3NL3 - chains A and F of the 6 polymer chains in the assembly; structure by X-ray diffraction, 3.01 A resolution.

== Chain A (and F) ==
Protein: Thiamine biosynthetic bifunctional enzyme
From: Candida glabrata
Notes: EC 2.5.1.3, 2.7.1.50; chain F of this document is another copy of the same molecule, construct and numbering; everything in this record applies to it too
UniProtKB: Q6FV03 (Q6FV03_CANGA); residues 1-540 here = UniProt positions 1-540
Chain sequence (540 residues; row label = number of the first residue in the row):
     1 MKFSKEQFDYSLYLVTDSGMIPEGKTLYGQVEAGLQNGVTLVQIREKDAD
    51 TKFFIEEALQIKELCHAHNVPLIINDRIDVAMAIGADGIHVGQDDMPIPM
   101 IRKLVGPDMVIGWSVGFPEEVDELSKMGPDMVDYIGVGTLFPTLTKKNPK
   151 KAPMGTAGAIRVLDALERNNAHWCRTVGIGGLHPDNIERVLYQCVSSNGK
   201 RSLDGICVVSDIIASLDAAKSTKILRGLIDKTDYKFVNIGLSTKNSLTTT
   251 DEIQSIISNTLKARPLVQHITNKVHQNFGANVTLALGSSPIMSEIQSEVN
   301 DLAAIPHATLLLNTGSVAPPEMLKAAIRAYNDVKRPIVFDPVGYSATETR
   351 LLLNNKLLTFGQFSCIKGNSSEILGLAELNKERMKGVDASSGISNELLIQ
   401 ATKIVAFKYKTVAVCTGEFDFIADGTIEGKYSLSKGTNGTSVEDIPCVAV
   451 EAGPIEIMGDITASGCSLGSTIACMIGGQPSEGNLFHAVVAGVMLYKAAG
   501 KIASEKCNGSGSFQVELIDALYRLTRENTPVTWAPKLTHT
Disordered / not traced: 1, 47, 149, 380-393, 455-464 (chain F: 1, 40, 46-48, 147-154, 380-393, 438-439, 456-464)
Ion coordination: Mg2+ site 1 near Thr51 (its only coordinating residue here); Mg2+ site 2: Asp76, Asp95 (shared with 1 residue of chain C); Mg2+ site 3: Pro341, Glu372; Mg2+ site 4 near Asp424 (its only coordinating residue here)
Residues lining bound ligands: thiamin phosphate (TPS): Tyr13, Val15, Gln43, Arg45, Asn75, His90, Ser114, Tyr134, Gly136, Thr139, Thr143, Thr145, Lys146, Val177, Ile179, Gly180, Gly181, Leu182, Cys207, Val208, Val209, Ser210, Asp211
What the authors report for this chain:
  - Mg2+ coordination: Thr51, Asp76, Asp95
  - conformationally variable residues (order/disorder transition): Lys146 to Pro149
  - catalytic residues: Lys146 (by similarity / conservation)

== How chain A and chain F interact ==
Residue-residue contacts (29):
  Gln276(A) with Lys273(F); Val274(F)
  Asn277(A) with Val274(F); Asn277(F)
  Ala280(A) with Val274(F), hydrophobic
  Asn281(A) with Gln514(F), hydrogen bond
  Ala285(A) with Ser510(F)
  Ile291(A) with Arg350(F)
  Met292(A) with Val274(F), hydrophobic
  Ile295(A) with Gly315(F)
  Ser297(A) with Thr349(F), hydrogen bond
  Glu298(A) with Thr347(F), hydrogen bond; Thr349(F); Arg350(F), salt bridge
  Asp301(A) with Thr347(F); Glu348(F), hydrogen bond (side chain-backbone)
  Leu302(A) with Thr347(F)
  Val515(A) with Gly511(F); Ser512(F)
  Ile518(A) with Ser510(F); Gly511(F)
  Asp519(A) with Asn508(F); Gly509(F), hydrogen bond (side chain-backbone); Ser510(F), hydrogen bond (side chain-backbone); Gly511(F), hydrogen bond (side chain-backbone); Ser512(F), hydrogen bond
  Tyr522(A) with Gly509(F); Ser510(F)
  Arg523(A) with Asn508(F), hydrogen bond (side chain-backbone)
Interface residues without a listed pair, chain A (20 interface residues in all): Ser293, Ile305, Glu516
Interface residues without a listed pair, chain F (17 interface residues in all): Ser316, Ala346, Val515

== In short ==
Chain A and chain F form an interface of 20 and 17 residues respectively; the contacts include 9 hydrogen
bonds and 1 salt bridge. Polar contacts include Glu298(A)-Arg350(F), Asn281(A)-Gln514(F) and
Ser297(A)-Thr349(F). Bound to chain A: thiamin phosphate. The paper reports the catalytic residue Lys146(A);
Mg2+ coordination by Thr51(A), Asp76(A) and Asp95(A).
Chain A and chain F are both Thiamine biosynthetic bifunctional enzyme (Candida glabrata); the structure, The
Crystal Structure of Candida glabrata THI6, a Bifunctional Enzyme involved in Thiamin Biosyhthesis of
Eukaryotes, was determined by X-ray diffraction, deposited together with 3NL2, 3NL5, 3NM1 and 3NM3.
